PDB entry 1W2B | X-ray diffraction, 3.50 A resolution | chains 0 and O of the 31 polymer chains in the assembly

[Chain 0]
Molecule: 23S RRNA
Source organism: Haloarcula marismortui
Sequence (2922 nucleotides; each row starts with the number of its first residue):
     2 UUGGCUACUA UGCCAGCUGG UGGAUUGCUC GGCUCAGGCG CUGAUGAAGG ACGUGCCAAG
    62 CUGCGAUAAG CCAUGGGGAG CCGCACGGAG GCGAAGAACC AUGGAUUUCC GAAUGAGAAU
   122 CUCUCUAACA AUUGCUUCGC GCAAUGAGGA ACCCCGAGAA CUGAAACAUC UCAGUAUCGG
   182 GAGGAACAGA AAACGCAAUG UGAUGUCGUU AGUAACCGCG AGUGAACGCG AUACAGCCCA
   242 AACCGAAGCC CUCACGGGCA AUGUGGUGUC AGGGCUACCU CUCAUCAGCC GACCGUCUCG
   302 ACGAAGUCUC UUGGAACAGA GCGUGAUACA GGGUGACAAC CCCGUACUCG AGACCAGUAC
   362 GACGUGCGGU AGUGCCAGAG UAGCGGGGGU UGGAUAUCCC UCGCGAAUAA CGCAGGCAUC
   422 GACUGCGAAG GCUAAACACA ACCUGAGACC GAUAGUGAAC AAGUAGUGUG AACGAACGCU
   482 GCAAAGUACC CUCAGAAGGG AGGCGAAAUA GAGCAUGAAA UCAGUUGGCG AUCGAGCGAC
   542 AGGGCAUACA AGGUCCCUCG ACGAAUGACC GACGCGCGAG CGUCCAGUAA GACUCACGGG
   602 AAGCCGAUGU UCUGUCGUAC GUUUUGAAAA ACGAGCCAGG GAGUGUGUCU GCAUGGCAAG
   662 UCUAACCGGA GUAUCCGGGG AGGCACAGGG AAACCGACAU GGCCGCAGGG CUUUGCCCGA
   722 GGGCCGCCGU CUUCAAGGGC GGGGAGCCAU GUGGACACGA CCCGAAUCCG GACGAUCUAC
   782 GCAUGGACAA GAUGAAGCGU GCCGAAAGGC ACGUGGAAGU CUGUUAGAGU UGGUGUCCUA
   842 CAAUACCCUC UCGUGAUCUA UGUGUAGGGG UGAAAGGCCC AUCGAGUCCG GCAACAGCUG
   902 GUUCCAAUCG AAACAUGUCG AAGCAUGACC UCCGCCGAGG UAGUCUGUGA GGUAGAGCGA
   962 CCGAUUGGUG UGUCCGCCUC CGAGAGGAGU CGGCACACCU GUCAAACUCC AAACUUACAG
  1022 ACGCCGUUUG ACGCGGGGAU UCCGGUGCGC GGGGUAAGCC UGUGUACCAG GAGGGGAACA
  1082 ACCCAGAGAU AGGUUAAGGU CCCCAAGUGU GGAUUAAGUG UAAUCCUCUG AAGGUGGUCU
  1142 CGAGCCCUAG ACAGCCGGGA GGUGAGCUUA GAAGCAGCUA CCCUCUAAGA AAAGCGUAAC
  1202 AGCUUACCGG CCGAGGUUUG AGGCGCCCAA AAUGAUCGGG ACUCAAAUCC ACCACCGAGA
  1262 CCUGUCCGUA CCACUCAUAC UGGUAAUCGA GUAGAUUGGC GCUCUAAUUG GAUGGAAGUA
  1322 GGGGUGAAAA CUCCUAUGGA CCGAUUAGUG ACGAAAAUCC UGGCCAUAGU AGCAGCGAUA
  1382 GUCGGGUGAG AACCCCGACG GCCUAAUGGA UAAGGGUUCC UCAGCACUGC UGAUCAGCUG
  1442 AGGGUUAGCC GGUCCUAAGU CAUACCGCAA CUCGACUAUG ACGAAAUGGG AAACGGGUUA
  1502 AUAUUCCCGU GCCACUAUGC AGUGAAAGUU GACGCCCUGG GGUCGAUCAC GCUGGGCAUU
  1562 CGCCCAGUCG AACCGUCCAA CUCCGUGGAA GCCGUAAUGG CAGGAAGCGG ACGAACGGCG
  1622 GCAUAGGGAA ACGUGAUUCA ACCUGGGGCC CAUGAAAAGA CGAGCAUAGU GUCCGUACCG
  1682 AGAACCGACA CAGGUGUCCA UGGCGGCGAA AGCCAAGGCC UGUCGGGAGC AACCAACGUU
  1742 AGGGAAUUCG GCAAGUUAGU CCCGUACCUU CGGAAGAAGG GAUGCCUGCU CCGGAACGGA
  1802 GCAGGUCGCA GUGACUCGGA AGCUCGGACU GUCUAGUAAC AACAUAGGUG ACCGCAAAUC
  1862 CGCAAGGACU CGUACGGUCA CUGAAUCCUG CCCAGUGCAG GUAUCUGAAC ACCUCGUACA
  1922 AGAGGACGAA GGACCUGUCA ACGGCGGGGG UAACUAUGAC CCUCUUAAGG UAGCGUAGUA
  1982 CCUUGCCGCA UCAGUAGCGG CUUGCAUGAA UGGAUUAACC AGAGCUUCAC UGUCCCAACG
  2042 UUGGGCCCGG UGAACUGUAC AUUCCAGUGC GGAGUCUGGA GACACCCAGG GGGAAGCGAA
  2102 GACCCUAUGG AGCUUUACUG CAGGCUGUCG CUGAGACGUG GUCGCCGAUG UGCAGCAUAG
  2162 GUAGGAGACA CUACACAGGU ACCCGCGCUA GCGGGCCACC GAGUCAACAG UGAAAUACUA
  2222 CCCGUCGGUG ACUGCGACUC UCACUCCGGG AGGAGGACAC CGAUAGCCGG GCAGUUUGAC
  2282 UGGGGCGGUA CGCGCUCGAA AAGAUAUCGA GCGCGCCCUA UGGCUAUCUC AGCCGGGACA
  2342 GAGACCCGGC GAAGAGUGCA AGAGCAAAAG AUAGCUUGAC AGUGUUCUUC CCAACGAGGA
  2402 ACGCUGACGC GAAAGCGUGG UCUAGCGAAC CAAUUAGCCU GCUUGAUGCG GGCAAUUGAU
  2462 GACAGAAAAG CUACCCUAGG GAUAACAGAG UCGUCACUCG CAAGAGCACA UAUCGACCGA
  2522 GUGGCUUGCU ACCUCGAUGU CGGUUCCCUC CAUCCUGCCC GUGCAGAAGC GGGCAAGGGU
  2582 GAGGUUGUUC GCCUAUUAAA GGAGGUCGUG AGCUGGGUUU AGACCGUCGU GAGACAGGUC
  2642 GGCUGCUAUC UACUGGGUGU GUAAUGGUGU CUGACAAGAA CGACCGUAUA GUACGAGAGG
  2702 AACUACGGUU GGUGGCCACU GGUGUACCGG UUGUUCGAGA GAGCACGUGC CGGGUAGCCA
  2762 CGCCACACGG GGUAAGAGCU GAACGCAUCU AAGCUCGAAA CCCACUUGGA AAAGAGACAC
  2822 CGCCGAGGUC CCGCGUACAA GACGCGGUCG AUAGACUCGG GGUGUGCGCG UCGAGGUAAC
  2882 GAGACGUUAA GCCCACGAGC ACUAACAGAC CAAAGCCAUC AU
Unresolved in the structure: 2-9, 126-127, 715, 971-998, 1560, 1952-1963, 2137-2236, 2339-2343, 2665-2666, 2915-2923
Metal / ion sites: Mg2+ site 1 near G28 (its only coordinating residue here); Na+ site 1: C40, G41, C443; Na+ site 2: G56, A59, G61; Mg2+ site 2 near U115 (its only coordinating residue here); Na+ site 3 near C141 (its only coordinating residue here); Na+ site 4: U146, G147; Mg2+ site 3: C162, U2276; K+ site 1: C162, U163, U172; Mg2+ site 4: A166, G219; Na+ site 5 near A166 (its only coordinating residue here); Mg2+ site 5: A167, C168; Na+ site 6: C168, G2111; 54 more Na+ sites not listed; 84 more Mg2+ sites not listed; 1 more K+ sites not listed

[Chain O]
Molecule: 50S ribosomal protein L19E
Source organism: Haloarcula marismortui
UniProt: P14119 (RL19_HALMA); numbering as in UniProt (aligned over 1-148)
Sequence (148 residues; row label = number of the first residue in the row):
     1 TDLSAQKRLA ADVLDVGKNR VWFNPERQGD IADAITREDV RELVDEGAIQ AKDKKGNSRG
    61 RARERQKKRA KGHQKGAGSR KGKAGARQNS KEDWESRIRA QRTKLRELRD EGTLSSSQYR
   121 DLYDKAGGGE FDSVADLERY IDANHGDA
Unresolved in the structure: 145-148

[Interface between chain 0 and chain O]
Pairs across the interface (169; chain 0 residue first):
  G792(0) / Lys-83(O)  sugar contact
  G792(0) / Ala-86(O)  phosphate contact
  A793(0) / Lys-83(O)  sugar contact
  A793(0) / Gly-85(O)  hydrogen bond to the phosphate
  A793(0) / Ala-86(O)  phosphate contact
  G800(0) / Gly-127(O)  sugar contact
  G800(0) / Gly-128(O)  hydrogen bond to the base
  U801(0) / Asp-124(O)  sugar contact
  U801(0) / Lys-125(O)  phosphate contact
  U801(0) / Gly-128(O)  sugar contact
  U801(0) / Glu-130(O)  hydrogen bond to the sugar
  G802(0) / Lys-125(O)  phosphate contact
  G802(0) / Glu-130(O)  sugar contact
  G814(0) / Trp-94(O)  sugar contact
  U815(0) / Trp-94(O)  sugar contact
  G816(0) / Lys-91(O)  salt bridge to the phosphate
  G817(0) / Lys-91(O)  salt bridge to the phosphate
  G1386(0) / Gln-28(O)  base contact
  G1387(0) / Thr-1(O)  hydrogen bond to the sugar
  G1387(0) / Gln-28(O)  sugar contact
  U1388(0) / Thr-1(O)  hydrogen bond to the sugar
  C1395(0) / Asp-2(O)  hydrogen bond to the sugar
  C1396(0) / Thr-1(O)  sugar contact
  C1396(0) / Asp-2(O)  sugar contact
  C1396(0) / Leu-3(O)  hydrogen bond to the sugar
  C1396(0) / Ser-4(O)  sugar contact
  C1397(0) / Lys-7(O)  salt bridge to the phosphate
  C1397(0) / Phe-23(O)  hydrogen bond to the sugar
  C1397(0) / Pro-25(O)  sugar contact
  C1397(0) / Gln-28(O)  hydrogen bond to the base
  G1398(0) / Lys-7(O)  salt bridge to the phosphate
  G1398(0) / Val-21(O)  phosphate contact
  G1398(0) / Trp-22(O)  phosphate contact
  G1398(0) / Phe-23(O)  hydrogen bond to the phosphate
  G1398(0) / Pro-25(O)  sugar contact
  A1399(0) / Trp-22(O)  phosphate contact
  A1399(0) / Lys-52(O)  salt bridge to the phosphate
  U1422(0) / Ala-5(O)  phosphate contact
  U1499(0) / Arg-41(O)  salt bridge to the phosphate
  U1500(0) / Arg-37(O)  hydrogen bond to the base
  U1500(0) / Arg-41(O)  salt bridge to the phosphate
  A1501(0) / Arg-8(O)  hydrogen bond to the phosphate
  A1501(0) / Leu-9(O)  phosphate contact
  A1501(0) / Ile-35(O)  sugar contact
  A1501(0) / Thr-36(O)  phosphate contact
  A1501(0) / Arg-37(O)  hydrogen bond to the phosphate
  A1502(0) / Arg-8(O)  salt bridge to the phosphate
  A1502(0) / Leu-9(O)  phosphate contact
  A1502(0) / Arg-37(O)  salt bridge to the phosphate
  G1540(0) / Glu-95(O)  sugar contact
  G1540(0) / Arg-99(O)  hydrogen bond to the phosphate
  G1541(0) / Arg-99(O)  salt bridge to the phosphate
  U1548(0) / Arg-59(O)  hydrogen bond to the phosphate
  C1549(0) / Arg-59(O)  salt bridge to the phosphate
  C1549(0) / Arg-63(O)  salt bridge to the phosphate
  C1549(0) / Gln-66(O)  sugar contact
  C1565(0) / Ser-58(O)  sugar contact
  C1565(0) / Arg-59(O)  phosphate contact
  C1565(0) / Gly-60(O)  phosphate contact
  C1565(0) / Arg-63(O)  salt bridge to the phosphate
  C1566(0) / Gly-56(O)  phosphate contact
  C1566(0) / Asn-57(O)  sugar contact
  C1566(0) / Ser-58(O)  phosphate contact
  C1566(0) / Arg-59(O)  hydrogen bond to the phosphate
  C1566(0) / Arg-63(O)  salt bridge to the phosphate
  C1593(0) / Ser-116(O)  sugar contact
  C1593(0) / Ser-117(O)  phosphate contact
  C1593(0) / Arg-120(O)  sugar contact
  C1594(0) / Arg-109(O)  salt bridge to the phosphate
  C1594(0) / Tyr-119(O)  phosphate contact
  C1594(0) / Arg-120(O)  salt bridge to the phosphate
  G1595(0) / Arg-109(O)  salt bridge to the phosphate
  G1595(0) / Tyr-119(O)  hydrogen bond to the phosphate
  G1595(0) / Arg-120(O)  hydrogen bond to the base
  G1595(0) / Tyr-123(O)  base contact
  U1596(0) / Arg-102(O)  base contact
  U1596(0) / Arg-106(O)  salt bridge to the phosphate
  U1596(0) / Tyr-123(O)  hydrogen bond to the phosphate
  A1597(0) / Lys-91(O)  hydrogen bond to the base
  A1597(0) / Trp-94(O)  hydrogen bond to the sugar
  A1597(0) / Glu-95(O)  sugar contact
  A1597(0) / Ile-98(O)  sugar contact
  A1597(0) / Arg-99(O)  salt bridge to the phosphate
  A1597(0) / Arg-102(O)  salt bridge to the phosphate
  A1598(0) / Trp-94(O)  phosphate contact
  A1598(0) / Arg-102(O)  salt bridge to the phosphate
  G1703(0) / Asn-57(O)  base contact
  G1704(0) / Asn-57(O)  hydrogen bond to the base
  G1704(0) / Arg-59(O)  hydrogen bond to the phosphate
  C1705(0) / Arg-59(O)  salt bridge to the phosphate
  C1705(0) / Arg-65(O)  hydrogen bond to the phosphate
  G1706(0) / Arg-65(O)  salt bridge to the phosphate
  G1706(0) / Arg-69(O)  salt bridge to the phosphate
  G1707(0) / Arg-69(O)  salt bridge to the phosphate
  G1707(0) / Lys-81(O)  phosphate contact
  G1707(0) / Gly-82(O)  phosphate contact
  C1708(0) / Lys-81(O)  hydrogen bond to the phosphate
  C1708(0) / Gly-82(O)  hydrogen bond to the phosphate
  C1708(0) / Ala-86(O)  sugar contact
  C1708(0) / Arg-87(O)  salt bridge to the phosphate
  C1715(0) / Lys-55(O)  hydrogen bond to the sugar
  C1715(0) / Asn-57(O)  hydrogen bond to the base
  A1716(0) / Lys-55(O)  hydrogen bond to the sugar
  A1716(0) / Gly-56(O)  sugar contact
  A1716(0) / Asn-57(O)  sugar contact
  A1717(0) / Lys-54(O)  phosphate contact
  A1717(0) / Lys-55(O)  hydrogen bond to the phosphate
  G1718(0) / Gly-17(O)  hydrogen bond to the phosphate
  G1718(0) / Arg-20(O)  salt bridge to the phosphate
  G1719(0) / Gly-17(O)  phosphate contact
  G1719(0) / Lys-18(O)  hydrogen bond to the phosphate
  G1719(0) / Asn-19(O)  hydrogen bond to the phosphate
  C1720(0) / Asn-19(O)  hydrogen bond to the phosphate
  G1760(0) / Ala-77(O)  hydrogen bond to the base
  G1760(0) / Gly-78(O)  base contact
  G1760(0) / Arg-80(O)  hydrogen bond to the base
  G1760(0) / Lys-81(O)  hydrogen bond to the sugar
  U1761(0) / Ala-77(O)  base contact
  U1761(0) / Arg-80(O)  sugar contact
  U1761(0) / Lys-81(O)  sugar contact
  U1761(0) / Gly-82(O)  sugar contact
  U1761(0) / Lys-83(O)  sugar contact
  U1761(0) / Ala-84(O)  phosphate contact
  C1762(0) / Lys-83(O)  salt bridge to the phosphate
  C1762(0) / Ala-84(O)  hydrogen bond to the phosphate
  U1784(0) / Gly-78(O)  hydrogen bond to the phosphate
  G1785(0) / Gly-76(O)  phosphate contact
  G1785(0) / Gly-78(O)  phosphate contact
  C1786(0) / Gln-74(O)  phosphate contact
  C1787(0) / Lys-68(O)  salt bridge to the phosphate
  C1787(0) / Gln-74(O)  hydrogen bond to the phosphate
  U1788(0) / Lys-68(O)  phosphate contact
  U1788(0) / His-73(O)  base contact
  G1789(0) / Lys-71(O)  base contact
  G1789(0) / His-73(O)  hydrogen bond to the base
  C1790(0) / Lys-71(O)  salt bridge to the phosphate
  C1793(0) / Arg-97(O)  sugar contact
  C1793(0) / Ser-133(O)  phosphate contact
  C1793(0) / Ala-135(O)  phosphate contact
  G1794(0) / Ser-96(O)  hydrogen bond to the sugar
  G1794(0) / Ala-100(O)  phosphate contact
  G1794(0) / Ser-133(O)  phosphate contact
  G1794(0) / Val-134(O)  hydrogen bond to the phosphate
  G1795(0) / Ala-100(O)  phosphate contact
  C1798(0) / Gln-66(O)  hydrogen bond to the sugar
  C1798(0) / Ala-70(O)  phosphate contact
  G1799(0) / Gln-88(O)  base contact
  G1800(0) / Lys-75(O)  salt bridge to the phosphate
  G1800(0) / Arg-87(O)  salt bridge to the phosphate
  G1800(0) / Gln-88(O)  sugar contact
  A1801(0) / Arg-80(O)  salt bridge to the phosphate
  A1801(0) / Arg-87(O)  salt bridge to the phosphate
  G1802(0) / Gly-72(O)  base contact
  G1802(0) / Arg-80(O)  salt bridge to the phosphate
  U1813(0) / Gly-78(O)  sugar contact
  U1813(0) / Lys-81(O)  sugar contact
  U1817(0) / Lys-81(O)  hydrogen bond to the base
  U2735(0) / Arg-65(O)  salt bridge to the phosphate
  U2736(0) / Lys-55(O)  hydrogen bond to the sugar
  U2736(0) / Asn-57(O)  sugar contact
  U2736(0) / Arg-61(O)  salt bridge to the phosphate
  C2737(0) / Lys-55(O)  salt bridge to the phosphate
  C2737(0) / Gly-56(O)  phosphate contact
  C2737(0) / Asn-57(O)  phosphate contact
  C2737(0) / Ser-58(O)  hydrogen bond to the phosphate
  C2737(0) / Arg-61(O)  salt bridge to the phosphate
  G2738(0) / Ser-58(O)  sugar contact
  G2738(0) / Arg-61(O)  hydrogen bond to the phosphate
  A2739(0) / Arg-61(O)  salt bridge to the phosphate
Also at the interface, not in a pair above, chain 0 (79 interface residues in all): C1421, C1423, U1539, G1556, A1567, G1568, A1796, C1816
Also at the interface, not in a pair above, chain O (82 interface residues in all): Val-16, Asn-24, Asp-53, Ala-62, Ser-79

[Overview]
79 residues of chain 0 and 82 residues of chain O are in contact, with 48 hydrogen bonds and 40 salt bridges.
Polar contacts include G800(0)/Gly-128(O), C1397(0)/Gln-28(O) and U1500(0)/Arg-37(O). The Na+ site 1 is built
by C40(0), G41(0) and C443(0).
Here chain 0 is 23S RRNA and chain O is 50S ribosomal protein L19E, both from Haloarcula marismortui. Entry
1W2B (Trigger Factor ribosome binding domain in complex with 50S) was determined by X-ray diffraction,
deposited together with 1W26.
